3QG2 - chains A and B; structure by X-ray diffraction, 2.30 A resolution.

[Chain A (and B)]
Molecule: Bifunctional dihydrofolate reductase-thymidylate synthase
Organism: Plasmodium falciparum
Notes: EC 1.5.1.3, 2.1.1.45; chain B of this document is another copy of the same molecule, construct and numbering; everything in this record applies to it too
Reference sequence: D9N170 (D9N170_PLAFA); numbering as in UniProt (aligned over 1-608)
Chain sequence (608 residues; numbered 1 to 608; the number before each row is that of its first residue):
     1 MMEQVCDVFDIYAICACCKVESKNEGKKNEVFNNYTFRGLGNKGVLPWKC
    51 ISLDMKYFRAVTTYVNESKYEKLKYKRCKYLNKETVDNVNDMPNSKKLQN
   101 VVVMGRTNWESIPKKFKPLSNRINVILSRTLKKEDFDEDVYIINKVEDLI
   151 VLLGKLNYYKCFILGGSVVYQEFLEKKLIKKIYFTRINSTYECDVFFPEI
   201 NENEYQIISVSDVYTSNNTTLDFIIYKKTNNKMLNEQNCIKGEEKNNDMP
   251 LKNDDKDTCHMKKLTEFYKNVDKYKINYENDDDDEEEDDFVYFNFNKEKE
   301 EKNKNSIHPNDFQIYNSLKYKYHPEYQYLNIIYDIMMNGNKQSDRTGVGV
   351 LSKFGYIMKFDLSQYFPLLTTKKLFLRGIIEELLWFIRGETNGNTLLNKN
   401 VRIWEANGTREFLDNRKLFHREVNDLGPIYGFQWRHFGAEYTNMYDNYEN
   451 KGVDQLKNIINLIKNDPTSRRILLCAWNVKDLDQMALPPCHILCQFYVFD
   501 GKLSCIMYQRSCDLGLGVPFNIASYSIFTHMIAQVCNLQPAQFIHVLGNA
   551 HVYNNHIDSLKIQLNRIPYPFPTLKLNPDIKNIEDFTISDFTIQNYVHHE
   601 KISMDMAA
Not modelled in the structure: 86-95, 232-282 (chain B: 82-96, 232-282)
Ligand contacts:
  - pyrimethamine (CP6; 5-(4-chloro-phenyl)-6-ethyl-pyrimidine-2,4-diamine): Ile-14, Cys-15, Ala-16, Leu-46, Asp-54, Met-55, Phe-58, Asn-108, Ser-111, Ile-112, Leu-164, Tyr-170, Thr-185
  - NADPH (NDP; NADPH dihydro-nicotinamide-adenine-dinucleotide phosphate): Cys-15, Ala-16, Leu-40, Gly-41, Asn-42, Gly-44, Val-45, Leu-46, Trp-48, Gly-105, Arg-106, Thr-107, Asn-108, Ser-111, Leu-127, Ser-128, Arg-129, Thr-130, Leu-131, Ile-143, Asn-144, Lys-145, Val-146, Leu-164, Gly-165, Gly-166, Ser-167, Val-168, Val-169, Tyr-170, Glu-172, Val-195
  - 2'-deoxyuridine 5'-monophosphate (UMP): Cys-490, His-491, Gln-509, Arg-510, Ser-511, Cys-512, Asp-513, Gly-517, Val-518, Asn-521, His-551, Tyr-553

[Interface between chain A and chain B]
Residue-residue contacts (163; chain A residue first):
  Tyr-12(A) / Glu-285(B)  hydrogen bond
  Leu-53(A) / Phe-295(B)  hydrophobic
  Leu-53(A) / Asn-296(B)
  Lys-56(A) / Phe-295(B)
  Lys-56(A) / Asn-296(B)  hydrogen bond
  Tyr-57(A) / Tyr-292(B)
  Tyr-57(A) / Phe-293(B)
  Tyr-57(A) / Phe-295(B)  hydrophobic
  Val-61(A) / Tyr-292(B)  hydrophobic
  Tyr-64(A) / Asp-288(B)
  Tyr-64(A) / Tyr-292(B)  hydrophobic
  Lys-69(A) / Asp-284(B)  hydrogen bond (side chain-backbone)
  Lys-69(A) / Glu-287(B)  salt bridge
  Lys-69(A) / Asp-288(B)  salt bridge
  Tyr-159(A) / Asp-288(B)  hydrogen bond
  Lys-160(A) / Asp-288(B)  salt bridge
  Lys-160(A) / Tyr-292(B)  hydrogen bond
  Lys-180(A) / Glu-285(B)  salt bridge
  Lys-181(A) / Glu-285(B)  hydrogen bond (side chain-backbone)
  Lys-181(A) / Glu-286(B)  salt bridge
  Lys-181(A) / Asp-289(B)  salt bridge
  Tyr-183(A) / Asp-289(B)  hydrogen bond
  Tyr-183(A) / Tyr-292(B)  hydrophobic
  Ile-208(A) / Glu-286(B)
  Ser-209(A) / Phe-293(B)
  Val-210(A) / Phe-293(B)
  Ser-211(A) / Phe-293(B)
  Tyr-214(A) / Phe-295(B)
  Tyr-214(A) / Asn-296(B)
  Phe-223(A) / Phe-293(B)
  Phe-223(A) / Phe-295(B)  hydrophobic
  Ile-225(A) / Asp-289(B)
  Ile-225(A) / Phe-293(B)  hydrophobic
  Lys-227(A) / Glu-286(B)  salt bridge
  Asp-284(A) / Lys-69(B)  salt bridge
  Asp-284(A) / Lys-72(B)  salt bridge
  Glu-285(A) / Asp-10(B)
  Glu-285(A) / Tyr-12(B)  hydrogen bond
  Glu-285(A) / Lys-160(B)  salt bridge
  Glu-285(A) / Lys-180(B)  salt bridge
  Glu-285(A) / Lys-181(B)  hydrogen bond (backbone-side chain)
  Glu-286(A) / Lys-227(B)  salt bridge
  Glu-286(A) / Tyr-320(B)  hydrogen bond (backbone-side chain)
  Asp-288(A) / Tyr-64(B)
  Asp-288(A) / Tyr-159(B)  hydrogen bond
  Asp-288(A) / Lys-160(B)  salt bridge
  Asp-289(A) / Lys-181(B)  salt bridge
  Asp-289(A) / Tyr-183(B)  hydrogen bond
  Asp-289(A) / Ile-225(B)
  Asp-289(A) / Tyr-320(B)
  Phe-290(A) / Tyr-320(B)
  Phe-290(A) / Tyr-322(B)
  Val-291(A) / Tyr-64(B)  hydrophobic
  Tyr-292(A) / Tyr-57(B)
  Tyr-292(A) / Val-61(B)  hydrophobic
  Tyr-292(A) / Tyr-64(B)  hydrophobic
  Tyr-292(A) / Lys-160(B)  hydrogen bond
  Tyr-292(A) / Tyr-183(B)  hydrophobic
  Phe-293(A) / Ser-209(B)
  Phe-293(A) / Val-210(B)
  Phe-293(A) / Ser-211(B)
  Phe-293(A) / Phe-223(B)
  Phe-293(A) / Tyr-320(B)  hydrophobic
  Phe-293(A) / Tyr-322(B)  hydrophobic
  Phe-295(A) / Leu-53(B)  hydrophobic
  Phe-295(A) / Lys-56(B)
  Phe-295(A) / Tyr-57(B)  hydrophobic
  Phe-295(A) / Phe-223(B)  hydrophobic
  Asn-296(A) / Leu-53(B)
  Asn-296(A) / Lys-56(B)  hydrogen bond
  Lys-302(A) / Phe-499(B)
  Lys-319(A) / Glu-286(B)
  Tyr-320(A) / Glu-286(B)  hydrogen bond (side chain-backbone)
  Tyr-320(A) / Phe-290(B)
  Tyr-322(A) / Phe-290(B)
  Tyr-322(A) / Phe-293(B)  hydrophobic
  Asn-340(A) / Tyr-497(B)  hydrogen bond
  Asn-340(A) / Phe-499(B)
  Lys-341(A) / Phe-499(B)
  Gln-342(A) / Tyr-497(B)
  Gln-342(A) / Val-498(B)  hydrogen bond (side chain-backbone)
  Gln-342(A) / Phe-499(B)
  Ser-343(A) / Thr-468(B)
  Asp-344(A) / Arg-470(B)  salt bridge
  Ser-352(A) / Tyr-497(B)  hydrogen bond
  Phe-354(A) / Lys-359(B)  hydrogen bond (backbone-side chain)
  Phe-354(A) / Gln-495(B)
  Phe-354(A) / Phe-496(B)
  Phe-354(A) / Tyr-497(B)  hydrophobic
  Phe-354(A) / Ile-506(B)  hydrophobic
  Phe-354(A) / Ile-544(B)
  Gly-355(A) / Lys-359(B)  hydrogen bond (backbone-side chain)
  Gly-355(A) / Ile-506(B)
  Ile-357(A) / Ile-357(B)  hydrophobic
  Lys-359(A) / Phe-354(B)  hydrogen bond (side chain-backbone)
  Lys-359(A) / Gly-355(B)  hydrogen bond (side chain-backbone)
  Arg-416(A) / Arg-471(B)
  Phe-437(A) / Asn-478(B)
  Phe-437(A) / Val-479(B)  hydrophobic
  Phe-437(A) / Lys-480(B)
  Gly-438(A) / Lys-480(B)  hydrogen bond (backbone-side chain)
  Val-453(A) / Val-479(B)  hydrophobic
  Gln-455(A) / Val-479(B)
  Thr-468(A) / Asp-344(B)  hydrogen bond (side chain-backbone)
  Arg-470(A) / Asp-344(B)  salt bridge
  Arg-470(A) / Arg-510(B)  hydrogen bond (backbone-side chain)
  Arg-470(A) / Ser-511(B)  hydrogen bond
  Arg-470(A) / Asn-549(B)
  Arg-470(A) / His-551(B)
  Arg-470(A) / Tyr-553(B)  hydrogen bond
  Arg-471(A) / Arg-345(B)
  Arg-471(A) / Arg-416(B)
  Arg-471(A) / Trp-477(B)
  Arg-471(A) / Pro-488(B)
  Arg-471(A) / Arg-510(B)
  Leu-473(A) / Trp-477(B)  hydrophobic
  Leu-473(A) / Ile-492(B)  hydrophobic
  Cys-475(A) / Trp-477(B)
  Cys-475(A) / Val-479(B)  hydrophobic
  Trp-477(A) / Leu-473(B)
  Trp-477(A) / Cys-475(B)
  Asn-478(A) / Phe-437(B)
  Val-479(A) / Phe-437(B)  hydrophobic
  Val-479(A) / Val-453(B)  hydrophobic
  Val-479(A) / Gln-455(B)
  Lys-480(A) / Phe-437(B)
  Lys-480(A) / Gly-438(B)  hydrogen bond (side chain-backbone)
  Pro-488(A) / Arg-471(B)
  Ile-492(A) / Leu-473(B)  hydrophobic
  Ile-492(A) / Leu-493(B)  hydrophobic
  Leu-493(A) / Ile-492(B)  hydrophobic
  Gln-495(A) / Phe-354(B)
  Gln-495(A) / Tyr-508(B)  hydrogen bond
  Gln-495(A) / Arg-510(B)  hydrogen bond (side chain-backbone)
  Gln-495(A) / Gly-548(B)
  Phe-496(A) / Phe-354(B)
  Tyr-497(A) / Asn-340(B)  hydrogen bond
  Tyr-497(A) / Gln-342(B)
  Tyr-497(A) / Ser-352(B)  hydrogen bond
  Tyr-497(A) / Phe-354(B)  hydrophobic
  Tyr-497(A) / Asn-549(B)
  Val-498(A) / Gln-342(B)  hydrogen bond (backbone-side chain)
  Phe-499(A) / Lys-302(B)
  Phe-499(A) / Asn-340(B)
  Phe-499(A) / Lys-341(B)
  Phe-499(A) / Gln-342(B)
  Ile-506(A) / Phe-354(B)  hydrophobic
  Ile-506(A) / Gly-355(B)
  Ile-506(A) / Tyr-508(B)
  Ile-506(A) / Gly-548(B)
  Tyr-508(A) / Gln-495(B)  hydrogen bond
  Tyr-508(A) / Ile-506(B)
  Arg-510(A) / Arg-470(B)  hydrogen bond (side chain-backbone)
  Arg-510(A) / Arg-471(B)
  Arg-510(A) / Leu-473(B)
  Arg-510(A) / Gln-495(B)  hydrogen bond (backbone-side chain)
  Ser-511(A) / Arg-470(B)  hydrogen bond
  Ile-544(A) / Phe-354(B)
  Gly-548(A) / Ile-506(B)
  Asn-549(A) / Arg-470(B)
  Asn-549(A) / Tyr-497(B)
  His-551(A) / Arg-470(B)
  Tyr-553(A) / Arg-470(B)  hydrogen bond
Other interface residues (no listed pair), chain A (85 interface residues in all): Ala-60, Phe-162, Lys-353, Tyr-356, Leu-487, Ser-504, Cys-505, Val-546, Leu-547
Other interface residues (no listed pair), chain B (87 interface residues in all): Ala-60, Phe-162, Tyr-214, Val-291, Lys-319, Lys-353, Tyr-356, Leu-487, Ser-504, Cys-505, Val-546, Leu-547

[Overview]
Chain A and chain B form an interface of 85 and 87 residues respectively; the contacts include 38 hydrogen
bonds and 16 salt bridges. Among the polar pairs are Lys-69(A)/Glu-287(B), Lys-69(A)/Asp-288(B) and
Lys-160(A)/Asp-288(B). Bound to chain A: pyrimethamine, NADPH and 2'-deoxyuridine 5'-monophosphate.
Chain A and chain B are both Bifunctional dihydrofolate reductase-thymidylate synthase (Plasmodium
falciparum); the structure, Plasmodium falciparum DHFR-TS qradruple mutant (N51I+C59R+S108N+I164L, V1/S)
pyrimethamine complex, was determined by X-ray diffraction, deposited together with 3QFX, 3QGT and 3RG9.
